PDB entry 9FH4 | electron microscopy, 4.00 A resolution | chains E and G of the 10 polymer chains in the assembly

# Chain E (and G)
Protein: Amyloid-beta precursor protein
Notes: chain G of this document is another copy of the same molecule, construct and numbering; everything in this record applies to it too
UniProt: P05067 (A4_HUMAN); residues 1-42 here correspond to UniProt positions 672-713 (UniProt number = residue number + 671)
Sequence (36 residues; each row starts with the number of its first residue; note: 6 numbers in that range are skipped by the numbering (no residue carries them; nothing is unmodelled there)):
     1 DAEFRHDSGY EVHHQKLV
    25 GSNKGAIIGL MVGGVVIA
Disordered / not traced: 1-8

# Interface between chain E and chain G
Contacting residue pairs - 54 pairs, chain E then chain G:
  G9(E) with G9(G)
  Y10(E) with G9(G), hydrogen bond (backbone-backbone); Y10(G), hydrophobic; E11(G), hydrogen bond (backbone-backbone)
  E11(E) with E11(G); H13(G)
  V12(E) with E11(G), hydrogen bond (backbone-backbone); V12(G); H13(G), hydrogen bond (backbone-backbone)
  H13(E) with H13(G)
  H14(E) with H13(G), hydrogen bond (backbone-backbone); H14(G)
  Q15(E) with Q15(G), hydrogen bond; K16(G), hydrogen bond (backbone-backbone)
  K16(E) with K16(G)
  L17(E) with K16(G), hydrogen bond (backbone-backbone); L17(G); V18(G), hydrogen bond (backbone-backbone)
  V18(E) with V18(G)
  G25(E) with V18(G), hydrogen bond (backbone-backbone)
  S26(E) with S26(G), hydrogen bond (side chain-backbone)
  N27(E) with S26(G), hydrogen bond (backbone-backbone); N27(G); K28(G), hydrogen bond (backbone-backbone)
  K28(E) with K28(G)
  G29(E) with G29(G)
  A30(E) with G29(G), hydrogen bond (backbone-backbone); A30(G); I31(G), hydrogen bond (backbone-backbone)
  I31(E) with I31(G)
  I32(E) with I31(G), hydrogen bond (backbone-backbone); I32(G); G33(G), hydrogen bond (backbone-backbone)
  G33(E) with G33(G); L34(G)
  L34(E) with L34(G)
  M35(E) with L34(G), hydrogen bond (backbone-backbone); M35(G); V36(G), hydrogen bond (backbone-backbone)
  V36(E) with V36(G)
  G37(E) with Y10(G); V36(G), hydrogen bond (backbone-backbone); G37(G)
  G38(E) with G38(G); V39(G), hydrogen bond (backbone-backbone)
  V39(E) with V39(G)
  V40(E) with V39(G), hydrogen bond (backbone-backbone); V40(G); I41(G), hydrogen bond (backbone-backbone)
  I41(E) with Q15(G); I41(G), hydrophobic; A42(G), hydrogen bond (backbone-backbone)
  A42(E) with L17(G); A42(G)
Also at the interface, not in a pair above, chain G (28 interface residues in all): G25

# Overview
Chain E and chain G each contribute 28 residues to their interface, with 24 hydrogen bonds. Polar contacts
include Q15(E)-Q15(G), S26(E)-S26(G) and Y10(E)-G9(G).
Both chains are Amyloid-beta precursor protein. Entry 9FH4 (Cryo-EM Structure of Amyloid-beta Fibrils Carrying
the Uppsala AbetaUpp(1-42)delta(19-24) Mutation - Polymorph 3) was determined by electron microscopy (same
publication as 9FH1, 9FH2, 9FH3, 9FH5 and 9FH6).
